PDB entry 4UD2 | X-ray diffraction, 2.30 A resolution | chains A and Q

# Chain A
Molecule: Hydrogenase (nife) small subunit hyda
Organism: Desulfovibrio fructosivorans jj
Notes: EC 1.12.2.1
UniProt: E1K248 (E1K248_DESFR); residues 1-264 here correspond to UniProt positions 51-314 (UniProt number = residue number + 50)
Amino-acid sequence (264 residues; numbered 1 to 264; the number before each row is that of its first residue):
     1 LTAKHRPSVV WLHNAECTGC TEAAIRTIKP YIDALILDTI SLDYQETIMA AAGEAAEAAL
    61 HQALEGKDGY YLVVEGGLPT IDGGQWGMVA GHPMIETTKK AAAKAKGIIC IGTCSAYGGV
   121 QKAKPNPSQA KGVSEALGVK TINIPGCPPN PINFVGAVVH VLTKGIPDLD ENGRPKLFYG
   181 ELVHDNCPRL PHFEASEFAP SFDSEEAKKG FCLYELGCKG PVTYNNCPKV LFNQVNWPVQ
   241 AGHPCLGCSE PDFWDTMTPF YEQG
Unresolved in the structure: 1-2
Ion coordination: 4Fe-4S cluster Fe site 1: Cys-17, Cys-20, Cys-114, Cys-147; 4Fe-4S cluster Fe site 2: His-184, Cys-187, Cys-212, Cys-218; 3Fe-4S cluster Fe: Cys-227, Cys-245, Cys-248
Small-molecule neighbours:
  - 3Fe-4S cluster (F3S): Val-183, Thr-223, Asn-225, Cys-227, Phe-232, Trp-237, Pro-238, Cys-245, Leu-246, Gly-247, Cys-248, Ser-249
  - 4Fe-4S cluster (SF4), molecule 1: Glu-16, Cys-17, Thr-18, Gly-19, Cys-20, Glu-75, Gly-112, Thr-113, Cys-114, Val-120, Gly-146, Cys-147, Pro-148
  - 4Fe-4S cluster (SF4), molecule 2: His-184, Cys-187, Arg-189, Leu-190, Phe-193, Cys-212, Leu-213, Tyr-214, Cys-218, Gly-220, Pro-221, Val-239

# Chain Q
Molecule: Nickel-dependent hydrogenase large subunit
Organism: Desulfovibrio fructosivorans jj
Notes: EC 1.12.2.1
UniProt: E1K247 (E1K247_DESFR); numbering as in UniProt (aligned over 1-549)
Amino-acid sequence (549 residues; each row starts with the number of its first residue):
     1 MAESKPTPQS TFTGPIVVDP ITRIEGHLRI MVEVENGKVK DAWSSSQLFR GLEIILKGRD
    61 PRDAQHFTQR ACGVCTYVHA LASSRCVDDA VKVSIPANAR MMRNLVMASQ YLHDHLVHFY
   121 HLHALDWVDV TAALKADPNK AAKLAASIAP ARPGNSAKAL KAVQDKLKAF VESGQLGIFT
   181 NAYFLGGHKA YYLPPEVDLI ATAHYLEALH MQVKAASAMA ILGGKNPHTQ FTVVGGCSNY
   241 QGLTKDPLAN YLALSKEVCQ FVNECYIPDL LAVAGFYKDW GGIGGTSNYL AFGEFATDDS
   301 SPEKHLATSQ FPSGVITGRD LGKVDNVDLG AIYEDVKYSW YAPGGDGKHP YDGVTDPKYT
   361 KLDDKDHYSW MKAPRYKGKA MEVGPLARTF IAYAKGQPDF KKVVDMVLGK LSVPATALHS
   421 TLGRTAARGI ETAIVCANME KWIKEMADSG AKDNTLCAKW EMPEESKGVG LADAPRGALS
   481 HWIRIKGKKI DNFQLVVPST WNLGPRGAQG DKSPVEEALI GTPIADPKRP VEILRTVHAF
   541 DPCIACGVH
Unresolved in the structure: 1-5
Modified residues: Cys-543 (s-hydroxycysteine; CSO)
Disulfides: Cys-259/Cys-436
Ion coordination: Mg2+: Glu-53, Leu-495, His-549; Ni2+: Cys-72, Cys-75, Cys-543, Cys-546; carbonmonoxide-(dicyano) iron Fe: Cys-75, Cys-546 (together with Ni2+)
Small-molecule neighbours: carbonmonoxide-(dicyano) iron (FCO): Cys-75, Val-78, His-79, Ala-474, Pro-475, Arg-476, Leu-479, Val-497, Pro-498, Ser-499, Cys-543, Cys-546

# Interface between chain A and chain Q
Contacting residue pairs - 166 pairs, chain A then chain Q:
  His-5(A) / Gln-175(Q)
  Arg-6(A) / Phe-170(Q)
  Arg-6(A) / Ser-173(Q)  hydrogen bond
  Arg-6(A) / Gln-175(Q)  hydrogen bond (backbone-side chain)
  His-13(A) / His-27(Q)
  Asn-14(A) / His-27(Q)  hydrogen bond (backbone-side chain)
  Asn-14(A) / Leu-48(Q)
  Ala-15(A) / Leu-48(Q)  hydrophobic
  Glu-16(A) / Glu-25(Q)
  Glu-16(A) / His-27(Q)  salt bridge
  Glu-16(A) / Ala-545(Q)
  Cys-17(A) / Glu-25(Q)
  Cys-17(A) / Arg-50(Q)
  Cys-17(A) / Arg-70(Q)
  Cys-17(A) / Cys-72(Q)
  Cys-17(A) / Gly-73(Q)  hydrogen bond (backbone-backbone)
  Cys-17(A) / Val-74(Q)
  Cys-17(A) / His-228(Q)  hydrogen bond
  Thr-18(A) / Glu-25(Q)  hydrogen bond
  Thr-18(A) / Val-74(Q)
  Gly-19(A) / Gly-73(Q)
  Gly-19(A) / Pro-227(Q)
  Glu-22(A) / Gly-73(Q)
  Glu-22(A) / Val-74(Q)
  Glu-22(A) / His-113(Q)
  Glu-22(A) / Pro-227(Q)
  Ala-23(A) / Pro-227(Q)
  Ile-25(A) / Gln-212(Q)  hydrogen bond (backbone-side chain)
  Ile-25(A) / Val-213(Q)
  Arg-26(A) / His-113(Q)  hydrogen bond
  Arg-26(A) / Gln-212(Q)  hydrogen bond
  Arg-26(A) / Ala-216(Q)
  Arg-26(A) / Asn-226(Q)  hydrogen bond
  Ile-28(A) / Val-213(Q)  hydrophobic
  Tyr-31(A) / His-210(Q)
  Ile-32(A) / Leu-209(Q)  hydrophobic
  Asp-33(A) / Leu-209(Q)
  Asp-33(A) / His-210(Q)  salt bridge
  Ile-36(A) / Phe-170(Q)
  Leu-37(A) / Phe-170(Q)  hydrophobic
  Ser-41(A) / Gln-175(Q)  hydrogen bond
  Leu-42(A) / Gly-177(Q)
  Leu-42(A) / Ile-178(Q)  hydrogen bond (backbone-backbone)
  Asp-43(A) / Gly-177(Q)
  Glu-46(A) / Thr-22(Q)
  Glu-46(A) / Arg-23(Q)  hydrogen bond (backbone-backbone)
  Glu-46(A) / His-27(Q)  salt bridge
  Thr-47(A) / Arg-23(Q)
  Thr-47(A) / Leu-122(Q)
  Ile-48(A) / Arg-23(Q)
  Met-49(A) / Thr-22(Q)  hydrogen bond (backbone-side chain)
  Met-49(A) / Arg-23(Q)  hydrogen bond (backbone-side chain)
  Met-49(A) / Ile-178(Q)
  Ala-50(A) / Arg-23(Q)  hydrogen bond (backbone-side chain)
  Ala-50(A) / Leu-125(Q)  hydrophobic
  Ala-50(A) / Ile-178(Q)  hydrogen bond (backbone-backbone)
  Ala-50(A) / Ala-182(Q)  hydrophobic
  Ala-51(A) / Thr-22(Q)  hydrogen bond (backbone-side chain)
  Ala-51(A) / Thr-180(Q)
  Ala-51(A) / Asn-181(Q)
  Ala-52(A) / Pro-20(Q)
  Ala-52(A) / Thr-22(Q)
  Ala-52(A) / Tyr-183(Q)  hydrogen bond (backbone-side chain)
  Ala-52(A) / Leu-534(Q)  hydrophobic
  Gly-53(A) / Val-18(Q)
  Gly-53(A) / Asp-19(Q)
  Gly-53(A) / Pro-20(Q)  hydrogen bond (backbone-backbone)
  Ala-55(A) / Asn-181(Q)  hydrogen bond (backbone-side chain)
  Ala-55(A) / Tyr-183(Q)  hydrophobic
  Ala-58(A) / Asn-181(Q)
  Ala-59(A) / Thr-180(Q)
  Ala-59(A) / Asn-181(Q)
  Gln-62(A) / Thr-180(Q)
  Gln-62(A) / Asn-181(Q)  hydrogen bond
  Gln-85(A) / Tyr-359(Q)
  Trp-86(A) / Gln-47(Q)
  Trp-86(A) / Leu-48(Q)
  Trp-86(A) / Phe-49(Q)  hydrogen bond (backbone-backbone)
  Trp-86(A) / Pro-357(Q)  hydrophobic
  Trp-86(A) / Tyr-359(Q)
  Trp-86(A) / Trp-370(Q)  hydrophobic
  Gly-87(A) / Gln-47(Q)
  Gly-87(A) / Leu-48(Q)
  Met-88(A) / Gln-47(Q)  hydrogen bond (backbone-backbone)
  Met-88(A) / Tyr-359(Q)
  Val-89(A) / Pro-20(Q)  hydrophobic
  Val-89(A) / His-27(Q)
  Ala-90(A) / Asp-19(Q)  hydrogen bond (backbone-side chain)
  Gly-91(A) / Asp-19(Q)
  Gly-91(A) / Leu-362(Q)
  Met-94(A) / His-27(Q)
  Val-120(A) / Leu-52(Q)  hydrophobic
  Val-120(A) / Ile-55(Q)
  Gln-121(A) / Arg-50(Q)
  Gln-121(A) / Ile-55(Q)
  Ala-123(A) / Ile-55(Q)
  Ala-123(A) / Arg-59(Q)
  Lys-124(A) / Ile-55(Q)
  Lys-124(A) / Arg-59(Q)  hydrogen bond (backbone-side chain)
  Pro-125(A) / Ile-54(Q)  hydrophobic
  Pro-125(A) / Ile-55(Q)
  Pro-127(A) / Arg-50(Q)
  Pro-127(A) / Ile-54(Q)  hydrophobic
  Pro-127(A) / Ile-55(Q)
  Cys-147(A) / Arg-70(Q)  hydrogen bond (backbone-side chain)
  Cys-147(A) / His-228(Q)
  Pro-148(A) / Pro-227(Q)
  Pro-148(A) / His-228(Q)
  Phe-202(A) / Val-233(Q)  hydrophobic
  Phe-202(A) / Ser-238(Q)
  Phe-202(A) / Tyr-240(Q)  hydrogen bond (backbone-side chain)
  Phe-202(A) / Cys-457(Q)  hydrophobic
  Asp-203(A) / Tyr-240(Q)
  Asp-203(A) / Cys-457(Q)
  Asp-203(A) / Lys-459(Q)
  Ala-207(A) / Tyr-240(Q)
  Lys-208(A) / Tyr-240(Q)
  Lys-208(A) / Asn-454(Q)
  Phe-232(A) / Lys-225(Q)
  Asn-233(A) / Ala-216(Q)
  Asn-233(A) / Ser-217(Q)  hydrogen bond (backbone-side chain)
  Asn-233(A) / Ala-220(Q)
  Asn-233(A) / Lys-225(Q)
  Asn-233(A) / Asn-226(Q)  hydrogen bond (side chain-backbone)
  Val-235(A) / Ser-217(Q)
  Val-235(A) / Ala-220(Q)  hydrophobic
  Val-235(A) / Ile-221(Q)
  Asn-236(A) / Ala-220(Q)  hydrogen bond (side chain-backbone)
  Asn-236(A) / Ile-221(Q)  hydrogen bond (side chain-backbone)
  Asn-236(A) / Gly-224(Q)
  Trp-237(A) / Gly-224(Q)  hydrogen bond (backbone-backbone)
  Pro-238(A) / Lys-225(Q)
  Pro-238(A) / Gln-230(Q)
  Gln-240(A) / Gln-241(Q)  hydrogen bond
  Ala-241(A) / Gly-224(Q)
  Ala-241(A) / Ser-238(Q)  hydrogen bond (backbone-side chain)
  Ala-241(A) / Asn-239(Q)  hydrogen bond (backbone-backbone)
  Gly-242(A) / Ser-238(Q)  hydrogen bond (backbone-side chain)
  His-243(A) / His-66(Q)
  His-243(A) / Gln-230(Q)
  His-243(A) / Thr-232(Q)
  His-243(A) / Val-233(Q)
  His-243(A) / Ser-238(Q)
  Pro-244(A) / Gln-230(Q)  hydrogen bond (backbone-side chain)
  Cys-245(A) / Gln-230(Q)
  Leu-246(A) / His-66(Q)
  Leu-246(A) / Gln-230(Q)
  Trp-254(A) / Arg-59(Q)  hydrogen bond (backbone-side chain)
  Trp-254(A) / His-66(Q)
  Trp-254(A) / Phe-67(Q)  hydrophobic
  Trp-254(A) / Arg-70(Q)
  Asp-255(A) / Arg-59(Q)  salt bridge
  Thr-258(A) / Arg-59(Q)
  Thr-258(A) / Asp-63(Q)
  Thr-258(A) / Phe-67(Q)
  Pro-259(A) / Asp-60(Q)
  Pro-259(A) / Asp-63(Q)
  Phe-260(A) / Asp-63(Q)  hydrogen bond (backbone-side chain)
  Phe-260(A) / His-66(Q)
  Phe-260(A) / Phe-67(Q)  hydrophobic
  Tyr-261(A) / Arg-62(Q)
  Tyr-261(A) / Gln-65(Q)  hydrogen bond
  Tyr-261(A) / His-66(Q)  hydrogen bond
  Tyr-261(A) / Thr-232(Q)
  Tyr-261(A) / Val-233(Q)
  Glu-262(A) / Arg-62(Q)  salt bridge
Also at the interface, not in a pair above, chain A (82 interface residues in all): Lys-4, Thr-27, Tyr-44, Ala-56, Pro-79, Asp-82, Ser-128, Gln-234
Also at the interface, not in a pair above, chain Q (76 interface residues in all): Ile-24, Gly-26, Arg-29, Gly-51, Ala-71, His-121, Phe-179, Phe-184, Leu-206, Asn-250

# Overview
82 residues of chain A and 76 residues of chain Q are in contact; the contacts include 42 hydrogen bonds and 5
salt bridges. Polar contacts include Glu-16(A)/His-27(Q), Asp-33(A)/His-210(Q) and Glu-46(A)/His-27(Q).
Ligands of chain A: 4Fe-4S cluster and 3Fe-4S cluster. Chain Q binds carbonmonoxide-(dicyano) iron.
Here chain A is Hydrogenase (nife) small subunit hyda and chain Q is Nickel-dependent hydrogenase large
subunit, both from Desulfovibrio fructosivorans jj. Entry 4UD2 (Structure of anaerobically purified D.
fructosovorans NiFe- hydrogenase) was determined by X-ray diffraction together with 4UD6, 4UE2, 4UE6, 4UEQ and
4UEW from the same study.
